5ABN - chain A; structure by X-ray diffraction, 2.19 A resolution.

[Chain A]
Molecule: Versatile peroxidase VPL2
Organism: Pleurotus eryngii
Notes: EC 1.11.1.16
Reference sequence: O94753 (VPL2_PLEER); residues 1-331 here correspond to UniProt positions 31-361 (UniProt number = residue number + 30)
Chain sequence (331 residues; each row starts with the number of its first residue):
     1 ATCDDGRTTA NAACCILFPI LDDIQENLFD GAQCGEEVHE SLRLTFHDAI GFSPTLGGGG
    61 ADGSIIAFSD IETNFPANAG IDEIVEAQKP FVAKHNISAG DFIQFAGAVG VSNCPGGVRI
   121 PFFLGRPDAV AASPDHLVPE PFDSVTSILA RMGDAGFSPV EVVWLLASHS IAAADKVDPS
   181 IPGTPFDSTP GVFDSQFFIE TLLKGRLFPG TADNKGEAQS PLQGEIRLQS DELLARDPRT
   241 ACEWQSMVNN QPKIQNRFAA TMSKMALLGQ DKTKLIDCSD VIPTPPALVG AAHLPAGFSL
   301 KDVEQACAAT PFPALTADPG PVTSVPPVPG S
Disordered / not traced: 1, 328-331
Cystine bridges: Cys3-Cys15, Cys14-Cys278, Cys34-Cys114, Cys242-Cys307
Sequence notes: engineered mutation Ser69 (Asp99 in O94753), Asp70 (Thr100 in O94753), Glu86 (Ser116 in O94753), Thr146 (Asp176 in O94753), Leu202 (Gln232 in O94753), Glu232 (His262 in O94753), Arg239 (Gln269 in O94753), Lys301 (Ser331 in O94753)
Metal / ion sites: Mg2+ site 1: Glu40, Asp175 (together with heme); Ca2+ site 1: Asp48, Gly60, Asp62, Ser64; Mg2+ site 2: Asn96, Glu140, Asp143; heme Fe near His169 (its only coordinating residue here); Ca2+ site 2: Ser170, Asp187, Thr189, Val192, Asp194
Ligand contacts: heme (HEM): His39, Glu40, Leu42, Arg43, Thr45, Phe46, Pro139, Glu140, Pro141, Ile148, Met152, Leu165, Leu166, Ser168, His169, Ile171, Ala172, Ala173, Ala174, Asp175, Lys176, Val177, Phe186, Leu228, Ser230, Met262, Met265
UniProt features mapped onto this chain:
  - active site: His47 (Proton acceptor), Trp164 (Tryptophan radical intermediate)
  - binding site (Mn(2+)): Glu36, Glu40, Asp175
  - binding site (Ca(2+)): Asp48, Gly60, Asp62, Ser64, Ser170, Asp187, Thr189, Val192, Asp194
  - binding site (heme b): His169, Ala173 to Val177
  - site: Arg43 (Transition state stabilizer)
  - glycosylation: Asn96 (N-linked (GlcNAc...) asparagine)
From the paper describing this entry:
  - contacts within the chain: Thr146-Arg239 (hydrogen bond), Arg227-Glu232 (salt bridge), Asp237-Arg239
  - mutagenesis - D69S/T70D/S86E/D146T/Q202L/H232E/Q239R/S301K: increased stability
  - catalytic residues: His47, Trp164 (citing earlier work)

[Summary]
Chain A binds heme. Glu40 and Asp175 form the Mg2+ site 1. Asp48, Gly60, Asp62 and Ser64 coordinate Ca2+ site
1. From UniProt: active-site residues His47 and Trp164, 3 Mn2+-binding residues, 9 Ca2+-binding residues and 6
heme b-binding residues. From the paper: catalytic residues His47 and Trp164;
D69S/T70D/S86E/D146T/Q202L/H232E/Q239R/S301K increase stability.
Chain A is Versatile peroxidase VPL2 (Pleurotus eryngii); the structure, CRYSTAL STRUCTURE ANALYSIS OF FUNGAL
VERSATILE PEROXIDASE FROM PLEUROTUS ERYNGII. MUTANT VPi. MUTATED RESIDUES D69S, T70D ..., was determined by
X-ray diffraction together with 5ABO and 5ABQ from the same study.
